6LA8 - chains G and I of the 19 polymer chains in the assembly; structure by X-ray diffraction, 3.40 A resolution.

[Chain G]
Molecule: Histone H2A type 1-B/E
From: Homo sapiens
UniProtKB: P04908 (H2A1B_HUMAN); residues 0-129 here correspond to UniProt positions 1-130 (UniProt number = residue number + 1)
Amino-acid sequence (130 residues; row label = number of the first residue in the row; numbering starts at 0):
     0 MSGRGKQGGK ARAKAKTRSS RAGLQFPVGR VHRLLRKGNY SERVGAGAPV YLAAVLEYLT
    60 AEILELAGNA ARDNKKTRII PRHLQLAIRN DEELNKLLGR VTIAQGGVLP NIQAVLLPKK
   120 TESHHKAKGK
Disordered / not traced: 0-12, 118-129
UniProt features mapped onto this chain:
  - modified residue: Ser1 (N-acetylserine), Arg3 (Citrulline), Lys5 (N6-(2-hydroxyisobutyryl)lysine), Lys9 (N6-(2-hydroxyisobutyryl)lysine), Lys13 (N6-(beta-hydroxybutyryl)lysine), Lys36 (N6-(2-hydroxyisobutyryl)lysine), Lys74 (N6-(2-hydroxyisobutyryl)lysine), Lys75 (N6-(2-hydroxyisobutyryl)lysine), Lys95 (N6-(2-hydroxyisobutyryl)lysine), Gln104 (N5-methylglutamine), Lys118 (N6-(2-hydroxyisobutyryl)lysine), Lys119 (N6-crotonyllysine), Thr120 (Phosphothreonine), Lys125 (N6-crotonyllysine)
  - cross-link (Glycyl lysine isopeptide (Lys-Gly)): Lys13 (interchain with G-Cter in ubiquitin), Lys15 (interchain with G-Cter in ubiquitin), Lys119 (interchain with G-Cter in ubiquitin)

[Chain I]
Molecule: 349-nt DNA strand
From: other sequences
Sequence (349 nucleotides; numbered 1 to 349; the number before each row is that of its first residue):
     1 CGCTGGAAAA AAAAAACGCA TCCCGGTGCC GAGGCCGCTC AATTGGTCGT AGACAGCTCT
    61 AGCACCGCTT AAACGCACGT ACGCGCTGTC TACCGCGTTT TAACCGCCAC TAGAAGCGCT
   121 TACTAGTCTC CAGGCACGTG TGAGACCGGC ACATGAAAAA AAAAAGCATG CTCGAGTATG
   181 AAAAAAAAAA CGCATCCCGG TGCCGAGGCC GCTCAATTGG TCGTAGACAG CTCTAGCACC
   241 GCTTAAACGC ACGTACGCGC TGTCTACCGC GTTTTAACCG CCACTAGAAG CGCTTACTAG
   301 TCTCCAGGCA CGTGTGAGAC CGGCACATGA AAAAAAAAAC CAGCGGTAC
Metal / ion sites: Ca2+ site 1 near DG2 (its only coordinating residue here); K+ site 1 near DT60 (its only coordinating residue here); Ca2+ site 2 near DG208 (its only coordinating residue here); K+ site 2 near DT234 (its only coordinating residue here); Ca2+ site 3 near DG308 (its only coordinating residue here); Ca2+ site 4: DA336 (shared with 1 residue of chain J)

[Chain G / chain I interface]
Residue-residue contacts (15):
  Arg29(G) - DG134(I)  phosphate contact
  Arg29(G) - DC135(I)  salt bridge to the phosphate
  Arg35(G) - DA125(I)  salt bridge to the phosphate
  Arg42(G) - DT124(I)  hydrogen bond to the sugar
  Arg42(G) - DA125(I)  phosphate contact
  Val43(G) - DT124(I)  sugar contact
  Val43(G) - DA125(I)  hydrogen bond to the phosphate
  Gly44(G) - DT124(I)  phosphate contact
  Ala45(G) - DT124(I)  hydrogen bond to the phosphate
  Lys75(G) - DG144(I)  phosphate contact
  Lys75(G) - DA145(I)  phosphate contact
  Thr76(G) - DA143(I)  hydrogen bond to the phosphate
  Thr76(G) - DG144(I)  hydrogen bond to the phosphate
  Arg77(G) - DA143(I)  hydrogen bond to the sugar
  Arg77(G) - DG144(I)  hydrogen bond to the phosphate
Other interface residues (no listed pair), chain G (11 interface residues in all): His31, Lys74

[Overview]
The interface between chain G and chain I involves 11 residues on one side and 7 on the other, with 7 hydrogen
bonds and 2 salt bridges. Polar contacts include Arg42(G)-DT124(I), Arg77(G)-DA143(I) and Val43(G)-DA125(I).
Chain G is Histone H2A type 1-B/E (Homo sapiens) and chain I is a 349-nt DNA strand (other sequences); the
structure, 349 bp di-nucleosome harboring cohesive DNA termini assembled with linker histone H1.0, was
determined by X-ray diffraction, deposited together with 6LA9, 6M3V and 6M44.
